Entry 1S0O (X-ray diffraction, 2.10 A resolution); this record covers chains D and A of the 3 polymer chains in the assembly.

# Chain D
Molecule: 17-nt DNA strand
Sequence (17 nucleotides; numbered 1902 to 1918; the number before each row is that of its first residue):
  1902 TCAGTAGTCCTTCCCCC

# Chain A
Protein: DNA polymerase IV
From: Sulfolobus solfataricus
Notes: EC 2.7.7.7
UniProtKB: Q97W02 (DPO42_SULSO); numbering as in UniProt (aligned over 1-352)
Sequence (352 residues; each row starts with the number of its first residue):
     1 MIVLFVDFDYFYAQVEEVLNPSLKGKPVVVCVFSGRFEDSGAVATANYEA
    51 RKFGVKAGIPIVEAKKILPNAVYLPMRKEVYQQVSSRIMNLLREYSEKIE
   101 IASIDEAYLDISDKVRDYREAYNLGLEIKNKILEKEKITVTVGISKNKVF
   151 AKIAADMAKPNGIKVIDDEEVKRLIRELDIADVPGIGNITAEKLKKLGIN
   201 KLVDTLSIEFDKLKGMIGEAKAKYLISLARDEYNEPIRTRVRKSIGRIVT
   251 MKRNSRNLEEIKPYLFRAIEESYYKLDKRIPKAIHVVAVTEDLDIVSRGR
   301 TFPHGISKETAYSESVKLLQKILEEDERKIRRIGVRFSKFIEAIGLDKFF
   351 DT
Unresolved in the structure: 342-352
Metal / ion sites: Ca2+ site 1: Asp7, Asp105, Glu106 (together with dTTP); Ca2+ site 2: Asp7, Phe8, Asp105 (together with dTTP); Ca2+ site 3: Ala181, Ile186; Mg2+ near Asp294 (its only coordinating residue here)
Ligand contacts: dTTP (TTP): Asp7, Phe8, Asp9, Tyr10, Phe11, Tyr12, Ala44, Thr45, Tyr48, Arg51, Ala57, Gly58, Met76, Ile104, Asp105, Lys159
Curated features (UniProtKB/Swiss-Prot):
  - active site: Glu106
  - binding site (Mg(2+)): Asp7, Asp105
  - site: Tyr12 (Substrate discrimination)
  - mutagenesis: Asp105 to Glu106 (Loss of function), Glu342 to Thr352 (Almost complete loss of interaction with PCNA)
Reported in the primary citation:
  - catalytic residues: Asp7, Asp105, Glu106

# Interface between chain D and chain A
Contacting residue pairs (36):
  DT1902(D) - Phe37(A)  sugar contact
  DT1902(D) - Arg331(A)  sugar contact
  DC1903(D) - Gly41(A)  sugar contact
  DC1903(D) - Pro60(A)  phosphate contact
  DC1903(D) - Leu293(A)  base contact
  DC1903(D) - Arg331(A)  sugar contact
  DA1904(D) - Val32(A)  sugar contact
  DA1904(D) - Ser34(A)  hydrogen bond to the phosphate
  DA1904(D) - Gly41(A)  sugar contact
  DA1904(D) - Ala42(A)  sugar contact
  DA1904(D) - Gly58(A)  base contact
  DA1904(D) - Arg331(A)  salt bridge to the phosphate
  DA1904(D) - Arg332(A)  salt bridge to the phosphate
  DG1905(D) - Val32(A)  sugar contact
  DG1905(D) - Ile248(A)  sugar contact
  DG1905(D) - Thr250(A)  hydrogen bond to the phosphate
  DG1905(D) - Arg332(A)  base contact
  DT1906(D) - Gly246(A)  sugar contact
  DT1906(D) - Arg247(A)  salt bridge to the phosphate
  DT1906(D) - Ile248(A)  hydrogen bond to the phosphate
  DT1906(D) - Lys275(A)  salt bridge to the phosphate
  DT1906(D) - Arg336(A)  phosphate contact
  DA1907(D) - Arg242(A)  salt bridge to the phosphate
  DA1907(D) - Ser244(A)  hydrogen bond to the phosphate
  DA1907(D) - Ile245(A)  phosphate contact
  DA1907(D) - Gly246(A)  hydrogen bond to the phosphate
  DA1907(D) - Arg336(A)  salt bridge to the phosphate
  DG1908(D) - Val241(A)  phosphate contact
  DG1908(D) - Arg242(A)  phosphate contact
  DG1908(D) - Lys243(A)  hydrogen bond to the phosphate
  DG1908(D) - Ser244(A)  hydrogen bond to the phosphate
  DG1908(D) - Arg336(A)  hydrogen bond to the base
  DC1910(D) - Ala220(A)  phosphate contact
  DC1911(D) - Gly218(A)  phosphate contact
  DC1911(D) - Glu219(A)  hydrogen bond to the phosphate
  DC1911(D) - Ala220(A)  hydrogen bond to the phosphate
Also at the interface, not in a pair above, chain A (30 interface residues in all): Ser40, Val43, Ala44, Met76, Lys221, Val249

# Overview
9 residues of chain D and 30 residues of chain A are in contact; the contacts include 10 hydrogen bonds and 6
salt bridges. Among the polar pairs are DG1908(D)-Arg336(A), DA1904(D)-Ser34(A) and DG1905(D)-Thr250(A). Chain
A binds dTTP. From the paper: catalytic residues Asp7(A), Asp105(A) and Glu106(A).
Here chain D is a 17-nt DNA strand and chain A is DNA polymerase IV (Sulfolobus solfataricus). Entry 1S0O
(Snapshots of replication through an abasic lesion: structural basis for base substitution and frameshift) was
determined by X-ray diffraction, deposited together with 1S0N, 1S10 and 1N56.
